Entry 5COO (X-ray diffraction, 1.80 A resolution); this record covers chains A and B.

[Chain A (and B)]
Molecule: HIV-1 protease
Organism: Human immunodeficiency virus 1
Notes: chain B of this document is another copy of the same molecule, construct and numbering; everything in this record applies to it too
UniProtKB: G0X8E3 (G0X8E3_9HIV1); residue numbers follow UniProt; this construct covers 1-99
Chain sequence (99 residues; numbered 1 to 99; the number before each row is that of its first residue):
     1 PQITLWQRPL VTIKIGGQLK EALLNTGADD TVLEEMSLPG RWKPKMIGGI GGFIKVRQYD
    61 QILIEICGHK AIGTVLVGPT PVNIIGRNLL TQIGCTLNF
Sequence notes: engineered mutation Asn25 (Asp in G0X8E3)
Small-molecule neighbours: grl-085 (52Z; (3R,3aS,4S,7aS)-3-hydroxyhexahydro-4H-furo[2,3-b]pyran-4-yl [(2S,3R)-3-hydroxy-1-(4-methoxyphenyl)-4-{[(4-methoxyphenyl)sulfonyl](2-methylpropyl)amino}butan-2-yl]carbamate): Arg8, Leu23, Asn25, Gly27, Ala28, Asp29, Asp30, Val32, Ile47, Gly48, Gly49, Ile50, Pro81, Val82, Ile84
From the paper describing this entry:
  - binding site for grl-085: Asn25, Gly27, Asp29, Asp30, Gly48, Ile50, Pro81, Val82

[Chain A / chain B interface]
Contacting residue pairs - 84 pairs, chain A then chain B:
  Pro1(A) - Leu97(B)
  Gln2(A) - Thr96(B)
  Gln2(A) - Leu97(B)
  Gln2(A) - Asn98(B)
  Ile3(A) - Thr96(B)
  Ile3(A) - Leu97(B)
  Thr4(A) - Thr96(B)
  Leu5(A) - Thr26(B)
  Leu5(A) - Arg87(B)  hydrogen bond (backbone-side chain)
  Leu5(A) - Leu90(B)  hydrophobic
  Leu5(A) - Thr91(B)
  Leu5(A) - Cys95(B)
  Trp6(A) - Arg87(B)
  Trp6(A) - Thr91(B)
  Gln7(A) - Arg87(B)
  Arg8(A) - Asp29(B)  salt bridge
  Arg8(A) - Arg87(B)
  Pro9(A) - Thr26(B)
  Pro9(A) - Arg87(B)
  Leu23(A) - Gly27(B)
  Leu24(A) - Thr26(B)  hydrogen bond (backbone-side chain)
  Asn25(A) - Asn25(B)
  Asn25(A) - Thr26(B)
  Asn25(A) - Gly27(B)
  Thr26(A) - Leu5(B)
  Thr26(A) - Pro9(B)
  Thr26(A) - Leu24(B)  hydrogen bond (side chain-backbone)
  Thr26(A) - Asn25(B)
  Thr26(A) - Thr26(B)  hydrogen bond (side chain-backbone)
  Gly27(A) - Leu23(B)
  Gly27(A) - Asn25(B)
  Asp29(A) - Arg8(B)  salt bridge
  Gly49(A) - Pro81(B)
  Ile50(A) - Ile47(B)  hydrophobic
  Ile50(A) - Gly49(B)
  Ile50(A) - Ile54(B)
  Ile50(A) - Thr80(B)
  Gly51(A) - Gly51(B)
  Gly51(A) - Gly52(B)
  Gly51(A) - Phe53(B)
  Gly51(A) - Ile54(B)
  Gly52(A) - Gly51(B)
  Phe53(A) - Gly51(B)
  Ile54(A) - Ile50(B)
  Thr80(A) - Ile50(B)
  Pro81(A) - Gly49(B)
  Arg87(A) - Leu5(B)
  Arg87(A) - Gln7(B)
  Arg87(A) - Arg8(B)
  Arg87(A) - Pro9(B)
  Leu90(A) - Leu5(B)  hydrophobic
  Thr91(A) - Leu5(B)
  Thr91(A) - Trp6(B)
  Cys95(A) - Leu5(B)
  Cys95(A) - Leu97(B)  hydrophobic
  Thr96(A) - Gln2(B)
  Thr96(A) - Ile3(B)
  Thr96(A) - Thr4(B)
  Thr96(A) - Thr96(B)
  Thr96(A) - Leu97(B)
  Leu97(A) - Pro1(B)
  Leu97(A) - Gln2(B)
  Leu97(A) - Ile3(B)  hydrogen bond (backbone-backbone)
  Leu97(A) - Pro9(B)  hydrophobic
  Leu97(A) - Leu24(B)  hydrophobic
  Leu97(A) - Thr26(B)
  Leu97(A) - Cys95(B)  hydrophobic
  Leu97(A) - Thr96(B)
  Asn98(A) - Pro1(B)
  Asn98(A) - Gln2(B)
  Asn98(A) - Gly94(B)
  Asn98(A) - Cys95(B)
  Asn98(A) - Thr96(B)  hydrogen bond (backbone-backbone)
  Asn98(A) - Leu97(B)
  Asn98(A) - Asn98(B)  hydrogen bond (side chain-backbone)
  Asn98(A) - Phe99(B)
  Phe99(A) - Pro1(B)  hydrogen bond (backbone-backbone)
  Phe99(A) - Ile3(B)  hydrophobic
  Phe99(A) - Leu24(B)  hydrophobic
  Phe99(A) - Cys67(B)  hydrophobic
  Phe99(A) - His69(B)
  Phe99(A) - Ile93(B)
  Phe99(A) - Gly94(B)
  Phe99(A) - Cys95(B)  hydrophobic
Interface residues without a listed pair, chain A (35 interface residues in all): Val32, Ile47, Pro79, Ile84
Interface residues without a listed pair, chain B (40 interface residues in all): Val32, Gly48, Pro79, Ile84

[Overview]
The interface between chain A and chain B involves 35 residues on one side and 40 on the other, with 8
hydrogen bonds and 2 salt bridges. Polar pairs include Arg8(A)-Asp29(B), Leu5(A)-Arg87(B) and
Leu24(A)-Thr26(B). Bound to chain A: grl-085. The paper reports a binding site for grl-085 at Asn25(A),
Gly27(A) and Asp29(A) among others.
Chain A and chain B are both HIV-1 protease (Human immunodeficiency virus 1); the structure, X-ray crystal
structure of wild type HIV-1 protease in complex with GRL-085, was determined by X-ray diffraction together
with 5COK, 5CON and 5COP from the same study.
